PDB entry 1ND3 | X-ray diffraction, 2.80 A resolution | chains A and C of the 4 polymer chains in the assembly

# Chain A
Protein: coat protein VP1
Source organism: Human rhinovirus 16
Reference sequence: Q82122 (POLG_HRV16); residues 1-285 here correspond to UniProt positions 569-853 (UniProt number = residue number + 568)
Sequence (285 residues; each row starts with the number of its first residue):
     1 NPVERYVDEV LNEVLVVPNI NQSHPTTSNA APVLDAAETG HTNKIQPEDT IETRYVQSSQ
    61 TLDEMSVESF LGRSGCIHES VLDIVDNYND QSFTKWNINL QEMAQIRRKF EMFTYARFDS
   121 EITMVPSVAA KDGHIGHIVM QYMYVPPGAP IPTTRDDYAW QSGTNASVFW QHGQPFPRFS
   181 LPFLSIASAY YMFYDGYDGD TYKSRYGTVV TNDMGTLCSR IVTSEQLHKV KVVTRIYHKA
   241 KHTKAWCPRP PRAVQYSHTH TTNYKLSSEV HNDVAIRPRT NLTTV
Small-molecule neighbours: win63843 (W11; 3-{3,5-dimethyl-4-[3-(3-methyl-isoxazol-5-yl)-propoxy]-phenyl}-5-trifluoromethyl-[1,2,4]oxadiazole): I77, I98, L100, I122, M124, Y142, M143, Y144, A166, S167, V168, F179, L181, L184, Y190, M192, N212, M214, L217, H238

# Chain C
Protein: coat protein VP3
Source organism: Human rhinovirus 16
Reference sequence: Q82122 (POLG_HRV16); residues 1-238 here correspond to UniProt positions 331-568 (UniProt number = residue number + 330)
Sequence (238 residues; row label = number of the first residue in the row):
     1 GLPVYVTPGS GQFMTTDDMQ SPCALPWYHP TKEIFIPGEV KNLIEMCQVD TLIPINSTQS
    61 NIGNVSMYTV TLSPQTKLAE EIFAIKVDIA SHPLATTLIG EIASYFTHWT GSLRFSFMFC
   121 GTANTTLKVL LAYTPPGIGK PRSRKEAMLG THVVWDVGLQ STVSLVVPWI SASQYRFTTP
   181 DTYSSAGYIT CWYQTNFVVP PNTPNTAEML CFVSGCKDFC LRMARDTDLH KQTGPITQ

# Interface between chain A and chain C
Contacting residue pairs (178):
  L15(A) with N42(C)
  P18(A) with K217(C)
  N19(A) with K217(C), hydrogen bond (backbone-side chain)
  I20(A) with K217(C); D218(C)
  V33(A) with T162(C); V163(C); S164(C), hydrogen bond (backbone-backbone)
  L34(A) with Q160(C); T162(C)
  D35(A) with Q160(C); S161(C); T162(C), hydrogen bond (backbone-backbone)
  A36(A) with T162(C)
  A37(A) with M118(C), hydrophobic; T162(C), hydrogen bond (backbone-side chain); F212(C), hydrophobic
  E38(A) with M118(C); S161(C), hydrogen bond
  T42(A) with Q48(C); V49(C); D50(C), hydrogen bond (side chain-backbone); R114(C); S214(C)
  N43(A) with R114(C), hydrogen bond (backbone-side chain); S164(C), hydrogen bond
  K44(A) with Q48(C), hydrogen bond (side chain-backbone); R114(C)
  I45(A) with R114(C), hydrogen bond (backbone-side chain); S164(C)
  Q46(A) with R114(C); C216(C); K217(C), hydrogen bond (side chain-backbone)
  P47(A) with V166(C), hydrophobic; C216(C)
  E48(A) with K217(C), salt bridge
  T50(A) with V166(C)
  I51(A) with T151(C); P168(C), hydrophobic
  Q60(A) with T110(C); Q174(C); Y175(C); C220(C)
  T61(A) with C220(C), hydrogen bond (backbone-side chain)
  L62(A) with N42(C), hydrogen bond (backbone-side chain); C220(C), hydrophobic
  E64(A) with F106(C); R222(C); M223(C), hydrogen bond (side chain-backbone); A224(C), hydrogen bond (side chain-backbone)
  M65(A) with N42(C); L43(C), hydrogen bond (backbone-backbone); I44(C); C47(C), hydrophobic; L221(C), hydrogen bond (side chain-backbone)
  S66(A) with K41(C); N42(C)
  V67(A) with V40(C); K41(C), hydrogen bond (backbone-backbone)
  F70(A) with L43(C), hydrophobic; Y105(C), hydrophobic
  R73(A) with T15(C); A224(C)
  S74(A) with F13(C); T15(C), hydrogen bond (backbone-backbone)
  Q101(A) with I236(C)
  E102(A) with Q232(C), hydrogen bond (backbone-side chain); I236(C)
  M103(A) with Q232(C)
  A104(A) with H230(C); Q232(C), hydrogen bond (backbone-side chain); I236(C)
  Q105(A) with D226(C)
  R107(A) with I236(C)
  R108(A) with E101(C), salt bridge; Y105(C), hydrogen bond; T227(C); H230(C)
  K109(A) with Y105(C)
  M112(A) with M46(C), hydrophobic
  F113(A) with L43(C), hydrophobic
  R117(A) with P30(C); T31(C), hydrogen bond (side chain-backbone); E33(C)
  E121(A) with M19(C)
  T123(A) with F13(C)
  V125(A) with F13(C), hydrophobic
  A166(A) with A24(C)
  F176(A) with G11(C); F13(C), hydrophobic
  R178(A) with F13(C); D17(C), salt bridge; M19(C); S21(C)
  F179(A) with S21(C); P22(C); A24(C), hydrophobic
  S180(A) with S21(C), hydrogen bond; P22(C), hydrogen bond (backbone-backbone); C23(C); A24(C), hydrogen bond (backbone-backbone)
  L181(A) with A24(C), hydrophobic
  P182(A) with C23(C); L25(C); Y28(C), hydrophobic
  F183(A) with Y28(C)
  L184(A) with L25(C), hydrophobic; Y28(C)
  S185(A) with T31(C), hydrogen bond (backbone-side chain)
  I186(A) with T31(C)
  A187(A) with T31(C), hydrogen bond (backbone-side chain)
  S188(A) with K32(C), hydrogen bond (side chain-backbone); I34(C), hydrogen bond (side chain-backbone)
  Y237(A) with F13(C), hydrophobic
  K239(A) with D17(C), salt bridge; D18(C)
  K244(A) with E33(C), salt bridge; E39(C)
  A245(A) with E39(C); V40(C), hydrogen bond (backbone-backbone)
  W246(A) with I36(C), hydrogen bond (side chain-backbone); P37(C); G38(C); E39(C)
  C247(A) with P37(C); G38(C), hydrogen bond (backbone-backbone)
  P248(A) with V40(C); M46(C), hydrophobic
  P251(A) with L98(C); E101(C)
  R252(A) with H230(C)
  V254(A) with H230(C), hydrogen bond (backbone-side chain)
  Q255(A) with H230(C); K231(C); Q232(C); T233(C), hydrogen bond (side chain-backbone)
  Y256(A) with H230(C); I236(C), hydrophobic
  S257(A) with I236(C); T237(C)
  H258(A) with I236(C); T237(C), hydrogen bond
  T259(A) with I236(C); T237(C), hydrogen bond (backbone-backbone); Q238(C)
  E269(A) with Q59(C)
  V270(A) with I62(C)
  H271(A) with Q59(C); I62(C)
  A275(A) with H92(C); L229(C)
  I276(A) with S57(C); I62(C), hydrophobic; M67(C), hydrophobic; T96(C)
  R277(A) with S57(C); H92(C), hydrogen bond
  P278(A) with S57(C); Q59(C); I62(C), hydrophobic
  R279(A) with I55(C), hydrogen bond (side chain-backbone); S57(C), hydrogen bond (backbone-backbone); T58(C); A84(C), hydrogen bond (side chain-backbone); I85(C)
  L282(A) with I55(C); N56(C); I82(C); F83(C); A84(C), hydrogen bond (backbone-backbone)
  T283(A) with E81(C); F83(C); A84(C); K140(C)
  V285(A) with A84(C); I85(C); K86(C); Y188(C), hydrophobic
Other interface residues (no listed pair), chain A (94 interface residues in all): V17, N21, N97, N99, Y115, P175, A189, K241, V274, T280, N281, T284
Other interface residues (no listed pair), chain C (96 interface residues in all): Q12, M14, T16, G63, V70, P93, I102, S112, W155, F219, P235

# Summary
Chain A and chain C form an interface of 94 and 96 residues respectively; the contacts include 42 hydrogen
bonds and 5 salt bridges. Polar pairs include E48(A)-K217(C), R108(A)-E101(C) and R178(A)-D17(C). Win63843 is
bound between chain A and chain C.
Here chain A is coat protein VP1 and chain C is coat protein VP3, both from Human rhinovirus 16. Entry 1ND3
(The structure of HRV16, when complexed with pleconaril, an antiviral compound) was determined by X-ray
diffraction, deposited together with 1NA1, 1NCQ, 1NCR and 1ND2.
